Entry 7X76 (electron microscopy, 3.67 A resolution); this record covers chains C and O of the 13 polymer chains in the assembly.

== Chain C ==
Name: DNA-directed RNA polymerase subunit beta
Organism: Streptomyces coelicolor A3(2)
Notes: EC 2.7.7.6
UniProtKB: Q9L0L0 (RPOB_STRCO); residue numbers follow UniProt; this construct covers 1-1161
Amino-acid sequence (1161 residues; numbered 1 to 1161; the number before each row is that of its first residue):
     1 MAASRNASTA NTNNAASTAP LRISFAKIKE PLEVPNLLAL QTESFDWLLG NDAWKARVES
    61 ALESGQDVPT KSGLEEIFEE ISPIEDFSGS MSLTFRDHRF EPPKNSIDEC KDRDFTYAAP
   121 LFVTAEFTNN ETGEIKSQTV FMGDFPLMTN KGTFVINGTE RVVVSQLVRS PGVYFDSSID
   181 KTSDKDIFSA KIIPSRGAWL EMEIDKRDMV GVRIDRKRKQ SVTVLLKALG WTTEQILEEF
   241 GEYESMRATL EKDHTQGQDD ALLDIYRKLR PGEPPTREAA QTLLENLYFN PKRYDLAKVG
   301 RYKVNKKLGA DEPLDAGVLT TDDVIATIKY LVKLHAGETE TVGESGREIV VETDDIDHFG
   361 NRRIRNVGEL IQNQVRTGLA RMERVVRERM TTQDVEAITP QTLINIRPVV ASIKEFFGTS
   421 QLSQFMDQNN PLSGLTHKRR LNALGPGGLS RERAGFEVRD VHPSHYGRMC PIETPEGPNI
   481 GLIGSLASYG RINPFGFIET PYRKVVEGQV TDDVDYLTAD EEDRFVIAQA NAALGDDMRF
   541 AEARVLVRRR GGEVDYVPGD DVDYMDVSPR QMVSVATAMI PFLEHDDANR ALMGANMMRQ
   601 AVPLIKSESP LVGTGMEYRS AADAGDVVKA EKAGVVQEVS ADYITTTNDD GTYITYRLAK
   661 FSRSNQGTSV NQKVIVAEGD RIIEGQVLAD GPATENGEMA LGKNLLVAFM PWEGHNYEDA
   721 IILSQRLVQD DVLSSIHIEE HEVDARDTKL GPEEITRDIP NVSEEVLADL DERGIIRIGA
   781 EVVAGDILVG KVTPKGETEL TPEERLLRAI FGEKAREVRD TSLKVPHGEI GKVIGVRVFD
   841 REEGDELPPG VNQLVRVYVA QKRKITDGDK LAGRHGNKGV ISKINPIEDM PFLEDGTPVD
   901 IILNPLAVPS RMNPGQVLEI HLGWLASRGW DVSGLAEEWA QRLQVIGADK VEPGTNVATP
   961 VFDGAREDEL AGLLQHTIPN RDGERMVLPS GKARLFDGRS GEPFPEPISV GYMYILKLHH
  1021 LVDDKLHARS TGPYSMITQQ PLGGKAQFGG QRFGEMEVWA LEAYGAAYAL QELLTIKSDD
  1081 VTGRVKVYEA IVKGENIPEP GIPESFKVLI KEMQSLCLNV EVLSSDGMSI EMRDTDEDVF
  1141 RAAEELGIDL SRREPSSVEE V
Not modelled in the structure: 1-15, 1132-1161

== Chain O ==
Molecule: 84-nt DNA strand
Sequence (84 nucleotides; row label = number of the first residue in the row):
     1 CAAGGCACAT GACAACGGTG TTCAGTGCCG CGTTGCCCGA TACCCCCTAC CCGTAGTTGA
    61 CTGGCATCCG GGCGCCGGGT CGCC

== Chain C / chain O interface ==
Residue-residue contacts (20; chain C residue first):
  Arg-169(C) / DG70(O)  hydrogen bond to the sugar
  Ile-192(C) / DC69(O)  base contact
  Ile-193(C) / DC69(O)  base contact
  Trp-199(C) / DC68(O)  sugar contact
  Trp-199(C) / DC69(O)  stacking on the base
  Glu-201(C) / DC69(O)  base contact
  Arg-293(C) / DT67(O)  base contact
  Ile-356(C) / DG70(O)  base contact
  Arg-362(C) / DG70(O)  hydrogen bond to the base
  Arg-384(C) / DC65(O)  salt bridge to the phosphate
  Arg-384(C) / DA66(O)  salt bridge to the phosphate
  Leu-449(C) / DG70(O)  hydrogen bond to the base
  Glu-452(C) / DG71(O)  sugar contact
  Arg-453(C) / DG70(O)  salt bridge to the phosphate
  Arg-453(C) / DG71(O)  phosphate contact
  Arg-453(C) / DG72(O)  phosphate contact
  Ala-454(C) / DG72(O)  sugar contact
  Gly-455(C) / DG72(O)  phosphate contact
  Phe-456(C) / DC73(O)  phosphate contact
  Val-458(C) / DG70(O)  base contact
Other interface residues (no listed pair), chain C (18 interface residues in all): Pro-194, Gly-448

== Summary ==
18 residues of chain C face 9 of chain O across their interface; the contacts include 3 hydrogen bonds, 3 salt
bridges and 1 aromatic stacking contact. Polar pairs include Arg-362(C)/DG70(O), Leu-449(C)/DG70(O) and
Arg-169(C)/DG70(O).
Chain C is DNA-directed RNA polymerase subunit beta (Streptomyces coelicolor A3(2)) and chain O is an 84-nt
DNA strand; the structure, Cryo-EM structure of Streptomyces coelicolor RNAP-promoter open complex with two
Zur dimers, was determined by electron microscopy (same publication as 7VO0, 7VO9, 7VPD, 7VPZ, 7X74 and 7X75).
